8EL5 - chains C and D of the 6 polymer chains in the assembly; structure by X-ray diffraction, 1.67 A resolution.

Chain C:
Molecule: Phycoerythrin alpha-2 subunit
Source organism: Hemiselmis andersenii
UniProtKB: U5TBJ3 (PHEA2_HEMAN); residues 1-62 here correspond to UniProt positions 48-109 (UniProt number = residue number + 47)
Chain sequence (62 residues; row label = number of the first residue in the row):
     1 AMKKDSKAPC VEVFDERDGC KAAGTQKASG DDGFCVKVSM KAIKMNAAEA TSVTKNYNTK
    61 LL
Modified positions: K4 (5-hydroxylysine; LYZ)
UniProt features mapped onto this chain:
  - binding site ((2R,3E)-phycoerythrobilin): D5, S6, E16, R17, C20, T25, K27, A28, K37
Covalent attachments: phycoerythrobilin (PEB) linked to C20
Ligand contacts:
  - DiCys-(15,16)-Dihydrobiliverdin (AX9): Y57, N58, T59, K60, L61
  - phycoerythrobilin (PEB), molecule 1: M2, K4, D5, S6, K7
  - phycoerythrobilin (PEB), molecule 2: V13, F14, D15, R17, F34, C35, V36
  - phycoerythrobilin (PEB), molecule 3: F14, E16, D18, K21, A22, T25, Q26, K27, A28, S29, G30, G33, F34, C35, K37
  - phycoerythrobilin (PEB), molecule 4: K44, M45, N46, A47

Chain D:
Molecule: Phycoerythrin550 beta subunit
Source organism: Hemiselmis andersenii
UniProtKB: U5T8W0 (U5T8W0_HEMAN); residues 1-177 here = UniProt positions 1-177
Chain sequence (177 residues; row label = number of the first residue in the row):
     1 MLDAFSKVIT SADGKAAYVG GADLQALKKF VSEGNKRMDS VNAIVSNASC IVSDSVSGMV
    61 CENPSLIAPN GGVYTNRKMA ACLRDAEIIL RYVSYSLLSG DSSVLEDRCL NGLKETYASL
   121 GVPAAGNART ISIMKATVIG FITNNSQQKK LSTPAGDCSA LASEVGGYFD KVSSALA
Not modelled in the structure: 1-3
Construct notes: conflict V172 (Glu in U5T8W0)
UniProt features mapped onto this chain:
  - binding site ((2R,3E)-phycoerythrobilin): Y18, K28, N35, D39, C82, R84, D85, N144, P154, G156, C158
  - binding site (15,16-dihydrobiliverdin): C50, D54, C61, R129, Q148, K149
Covalent attachments: DiCys-(15,16)-Dihydrobiliverdin (AX9) linked to C50, C61; phycoerythrobilin (PEB) linked to C82, C158
Ligand contacts:
  - DiCys-(15,16)-Dihydrobiliverdin (AX9): I51, D54, S57, G58, E62, R129, S132, I133, A136, T137, F141, N145, S146, Q147, Q148, K149
  - phycoerythrobilin (PEB), molecule 1: L24, K28, N35, K36, M38, D39, S40, N42, F141, I142, N144, L151, T153, P154, A155, G156, D157
  - phycoerythrobilin (PEB), molecule 2: V56, M59, L66, G72, V73, R77, K78, A81, R84, D85, I88, I89, Y92, R108, C109, L113, T116, Y117, L120, V122, P123, G126, N127, T130
  - phycoerythrobilin (PEB), molecule 3: N76, R77, A80

How chain C and chain D interact:
Pairs across the interface (81):
  A1(C) - D107(D)  hydrogen bond (backbone-side chain)
  A1(C) - R108(D)
  A1(C) - N111(D)
  M2(C) - D107(D)  hydrogen bond (backbone-backbone)
  M2(C) - R108(D)
  M2(C) - C109(D)
  M2(C) - N111(D)  hydrogen bond (backbone-backbone)
  M2(C) - L113(D)  hydrophobic
  M2(C) - T116(D)
  K4(C) - T116(D)
  S6(C) - R84(D)  hydrogen bond
  S6(C) - I88(D)
  K7(C) - Y92(D)  hydrogen bond (backbone-side chain)
  A8(C) - Y92(D)  hydrophobic
  P9(C) - R91(D)
  P9(C) - Y92(D)
  P9(C) - Y95(D)  hydrophobic
  C10(C) - R91(D)
  V11(C) - V41(D)  hydrophobic
  V11(C) - V45(D)
  V11(C) - S94(D)
  V11(C) - L98(D)  hydrophobic
  V13(C) - N42(D)
  K27(C) - Y18(D)
  A28(C) - Y18(D)  hydrophobic
  A28(C) - G20(D)
  S29(C) - G20(D)
  S29(C) - G21(D)  hydrogen bond (backbone-backbone)
  G30(C) - G21(D)
  D32(C) - Q25(D)
  F34(C) - G20(D)
  F34(C) - L24(D)  hydrophobic
  C35(C) - V19(D)
  C35(C) - L24(D)
  V36(C) - F5(D)  hydrophobic
  V36(C) - A17(D)
  V36(C) - Y18(D)
  V36(C) - V19(D)  hydrogen bond (backbone-backbone)
  V36(C) - L24(D)  hydrophobic
  V36(C) - M38(D)  hydrophobic
  K37(C) - A16(D)
  K37(C) - A17(D)
  K37(C) - Y18(D)
  V38(C) - F5(D)  hydrophobic
  V38(C) - V8(D)
  V38(C) - A16(D)
  V38(C) - A17(D)  hydrogen bond (backbone-backbone)
  V38(C) - L98(D)  hydrophobic
  S39(C) - V8(D)
  S39(C) - G14(D)
  S39(C) - A16(D)
  M40(C) - V8(D)
  M40(C) - I9(D)  hydrophobic
  M40(C) - D13(D)
  M40(C) - G14(D)  hydrogen bond (backbone-backbone)
  M40(C) - Y92(D)
  M40(C) - R108(D)
  I43(C) - R84(D)
  I43(C) - E87(D)
  I43(C) - I88(D)  hydrophobic
  I43(C) - R91(D)
  A47(C) - N76(D)  hydrogen bond (backbone-side chain)
  E49(C) - S53(D)  hydrogen bond
  E49(C) - L83(D)
  A50(C) - N76(D)
  A50(C) - M79(D)
  A50(C) - A80(D)
  A50(C) - L83(D)  hydrophobic
  T51(C) - N76(D)  hydrogen bond
  V53(C) - S53(D)
  V53(C) - S57(D)
  V53(C) - M79(D)  hydrophobic
  T54(C) - N76(D)  hydrogen bond
  T54(C) - M79(D)
  Y57(C) - S57(D)
  Y57(C) - V60(D)  hydrophobic
  Y57(C) - C61(D)
  Y57(C) - P64(D)
  Y57(C) - I67(D)  hydrophobic
  N58(C) - C61(D)
  L61(C) - D54(D)
Also at the interface, not in a pair above, chain C (37 interface residues in all): K3, K44, M45, N46, L62
Also at the interface, not in a pair above, chain D (50 interface residues in all): A12, K15, K28, V56, R77, A81, G112, Q148

Summary:
The interface between chain C and chain D involves 37 residues on one side and 50 on the other, with 13
hydrogen bonds. Polar pairs include A1(C)-D107(D), S6(C)-R84(D) and K7(C)-Y92(D). One phycoerythrobilin
molecule is bound between chain C and chain D.
Here chain C is Phycoerythrin alpha-2 subunit and chain D is Phycoerythrin550 beta subunit, both from
Hemiselmis andersenii. Entry 8EL5 (Light harvesting phycobiliprotein HaPE555 from the cryptophyte Hemiselmis
andersenii CCMP644 in an alternating tight to loose ...) was determined by X-ray diffraction together with
7SSF, 7SUT, 8EL3, 8EL4 and 8EL6 from the same study.
